PDB entry 6YAI | electron microscopy, 9.20 A resolution (very low resolution: no residue pairs are listed; an interface is given only as per-side residue counts) | chains A and K of the 14 polymer chains in the assembly

== Chain A (and K) ==
Molecule: Clathrin heavy chain
From: Sus scrofa
Notes: chain K of this document is another copy of the same molecule, construct and numbering; everything in this record applies to it too
Reference sequence: C0MHR2 (C0MHR2_PIG); numbering as in UniProt (aligned over 1-1630)
Amino-acid sequence (1630 residues; numbered 1 to 1630; the number before each row is that of its first residue):
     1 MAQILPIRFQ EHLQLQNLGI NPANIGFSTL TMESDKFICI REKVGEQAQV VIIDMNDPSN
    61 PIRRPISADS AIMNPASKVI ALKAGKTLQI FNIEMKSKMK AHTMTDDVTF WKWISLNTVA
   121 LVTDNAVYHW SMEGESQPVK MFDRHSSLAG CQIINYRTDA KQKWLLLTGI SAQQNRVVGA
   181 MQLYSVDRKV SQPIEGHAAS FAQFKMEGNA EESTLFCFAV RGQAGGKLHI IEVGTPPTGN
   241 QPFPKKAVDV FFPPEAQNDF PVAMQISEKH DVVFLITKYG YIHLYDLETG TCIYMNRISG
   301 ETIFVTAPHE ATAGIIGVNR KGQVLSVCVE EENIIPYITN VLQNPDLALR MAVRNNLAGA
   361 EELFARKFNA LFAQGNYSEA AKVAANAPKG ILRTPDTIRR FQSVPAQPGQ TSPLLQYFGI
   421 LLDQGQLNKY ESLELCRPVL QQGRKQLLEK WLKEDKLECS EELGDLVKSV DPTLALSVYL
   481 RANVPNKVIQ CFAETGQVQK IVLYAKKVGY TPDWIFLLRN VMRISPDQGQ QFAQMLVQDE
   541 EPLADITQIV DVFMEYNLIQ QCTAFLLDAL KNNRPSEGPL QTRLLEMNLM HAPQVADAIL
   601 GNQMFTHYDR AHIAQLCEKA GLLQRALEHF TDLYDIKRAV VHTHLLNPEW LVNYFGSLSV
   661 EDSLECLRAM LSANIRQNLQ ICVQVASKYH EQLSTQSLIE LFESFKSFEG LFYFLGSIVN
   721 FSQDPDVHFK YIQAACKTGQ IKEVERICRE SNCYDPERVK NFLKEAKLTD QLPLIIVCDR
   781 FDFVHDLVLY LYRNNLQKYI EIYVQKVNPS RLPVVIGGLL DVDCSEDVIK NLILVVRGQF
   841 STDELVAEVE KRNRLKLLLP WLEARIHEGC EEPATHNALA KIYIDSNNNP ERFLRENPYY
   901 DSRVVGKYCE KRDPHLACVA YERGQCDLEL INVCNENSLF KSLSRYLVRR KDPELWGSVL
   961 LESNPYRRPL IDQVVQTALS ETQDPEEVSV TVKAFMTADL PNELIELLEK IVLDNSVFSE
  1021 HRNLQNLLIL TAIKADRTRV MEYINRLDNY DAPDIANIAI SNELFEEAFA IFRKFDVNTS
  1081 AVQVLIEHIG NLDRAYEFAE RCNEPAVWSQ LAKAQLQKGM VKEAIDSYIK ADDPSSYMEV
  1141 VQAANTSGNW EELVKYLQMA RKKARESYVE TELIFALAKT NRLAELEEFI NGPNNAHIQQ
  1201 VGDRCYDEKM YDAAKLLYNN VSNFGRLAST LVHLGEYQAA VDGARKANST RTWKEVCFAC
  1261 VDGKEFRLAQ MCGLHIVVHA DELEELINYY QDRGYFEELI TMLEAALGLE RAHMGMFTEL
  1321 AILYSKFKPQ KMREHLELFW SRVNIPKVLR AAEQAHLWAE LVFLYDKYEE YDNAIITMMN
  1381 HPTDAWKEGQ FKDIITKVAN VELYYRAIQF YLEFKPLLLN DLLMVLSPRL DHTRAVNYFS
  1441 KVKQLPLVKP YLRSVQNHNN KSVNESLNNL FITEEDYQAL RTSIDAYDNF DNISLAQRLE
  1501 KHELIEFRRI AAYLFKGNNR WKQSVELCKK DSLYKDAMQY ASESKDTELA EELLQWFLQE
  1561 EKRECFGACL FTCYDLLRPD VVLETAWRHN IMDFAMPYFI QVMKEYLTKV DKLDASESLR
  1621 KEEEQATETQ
Disordered / not traced: 1-1247, 1627-1630 (chain K: 1-1369, 1627-1630)

== Interface between chain A and chain K ==
At this resolution (9 A) residue pairs are not listed: 11 residues of chain A and 10 of chain K lie at the interface.

== In short ==
11 residues of chain A face 10 of chain K across their interface.
Chain A and chain K are both Clathrin heavy chain (Sus scrofa); the structure, Clathrin with bound beta2
appendage of AP2, was determined by electron microscopy.
